1V2A - chains A and B; structure by X-ray diffraction, 2.15 A resolution.

# Chain A (and B)
Molecule: glutathione transferase gst1-6
Source organism: Anopheles dirus
Notes: EC 2.5.1.18; chain B of this document is another copy of the same molecule, construct and numbering; everything in this record applies to it too
Reference sequence: Q9BHB0 (Q9BHB0_9DIPT); numbering as in UniProt (aligned over 1-210)
Amino-acid sequence (210 residues; each row starts with the number of its first residue):
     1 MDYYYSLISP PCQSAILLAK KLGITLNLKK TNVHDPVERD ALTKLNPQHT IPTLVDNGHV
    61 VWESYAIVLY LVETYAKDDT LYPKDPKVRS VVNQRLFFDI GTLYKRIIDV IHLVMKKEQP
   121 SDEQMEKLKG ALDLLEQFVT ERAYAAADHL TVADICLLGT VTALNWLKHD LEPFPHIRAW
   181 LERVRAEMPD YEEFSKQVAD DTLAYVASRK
Unresolved in the structure: 209-210 (chain B: 210)
Small-molecule neighbours: glutathione sulfonic acid (GTS): Ser9, Pro11, Val33, Gln48, His49, Thr50, Ile51, Pro52, Glu63, Ser64, Tyr65, Ile100

# Chain A / chain B interface
Residue-residue contacts (41):
  Pro47(A) - Leu134(B)
  Pro47(A) - Gln137(B)
  Gln48(A) - Thr102(B)  hydrogen bond
  Gln48(A) - Leu134(B)
  His59(A) - Lys87(B)  hydrogen bond (side chain-backbone)
  His59(A) - Ser90(B)  hydrogen bond
  Val61(A) - Ser90(B)
  Trp62(A) - Gln94(B)  hydrogen bond
  Trp62(A) - Arg95(B)
  Trp62(A) - Phe138(B)  hydrophobic
  Glu63(A) - Gln94(B)
  Glu63(A) - Phe97(B)
  Tyr65(A) - Phe97(B)  hydrophobic
  Ala66(A) - Gln94(B)
  Leu69(A) - Asn93(B)
  Tyr70(A) - Pro86(B)
  Tyr70(A) - Lys87(B)  hydrogen bond
  Glu73(A) - Arg89(B)  salt bridge
  Thr74(A) - Pro86(B)
  Pro86(A) - Tyr70(B)
  Pro86(A) - Thr74(B)
  Lys87(A) - His59(B)
  Lys87(A) - Tyr70(B)
  Arg89(A) - Glu73(B)  salt bridge
  Ser90(A) - His59(B)  hydrogen bond
  Ser90(A) - Val61(B)
  Ser90(A) - Tyr70(B)
  Asn93(A) - Leu69(B)
  Gln94(A) - Trp62(B)  hydrogen bond
  Gln94(A) - Glu63(B)
  Gln94(A) - Ala66(B)
  Phe97(A) - Glu63(B)
  Phe97(A) - Tyr65(B)  hydrophobic
  Phe97(A) - Phe97(B)  hydrophobic
  Phe97(A) - Ile100(B)
  Ile100(A) - Phe97(B)
  Ile100(A) - Ile100(B)  hydrophobic
  Thr102(A) - Gln48(B)  hydrogen bond
  Leu134(A) - Pro47(B)
  Leu134(A) - Gln48(B)
  Gln137(A) - Pro47(B)
Interface residues without a listed pair, chain A (30 interface residues in all): Asn57, Arg95, Leu96, Phe98, Gly101, Lys105, Phe138
Interface residues without a listed pair, chain B (29 interface residues in all): Leu96, Phe98, Gly101, Lys105

# Overview
Chain A and chain B form an interface of 30 and 29 residues respectively, with 8 hydrogen bonds and 2 salt
bridges. Polar contacts include Glu73(A)-Arg89(B), Gln48(A)-Thr102(B) and His59(A)-Lys87(B). Bound to chain A:
glutathione sulfonic acid.
Both chains are glutathione transferase gst1-6 (Anopheles dirus). Entry 1V2A (Glutathione S-transferase 1-6
from Anopheles dirus species B) was determined by X-ray diffraction together with 1R5A from the same study.
